Entry 7MLY (electron microscopy, 2.70 A resolution); this record covers chains K and D of the 13 polymer chains in the assembly.

== Chain K ==
Protein: 3D1 Fab Light Chain
Source organism: Rattus norvegicus
Notes: antibody fragment or engineered binder
Sequence (107 residues; row label = number of the first residue in the row):
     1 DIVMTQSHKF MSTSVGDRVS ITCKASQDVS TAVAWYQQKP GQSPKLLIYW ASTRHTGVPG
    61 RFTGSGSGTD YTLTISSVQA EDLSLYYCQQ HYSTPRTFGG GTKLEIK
Not modelled in the structure: 1, 104-107
Disulfides: Cys23-Cys88

== Chain D ==
Protein: Glycine receptor alpha 1
Source organism: Sus scrofa
UniProt: F1RQB7 (F1RQB7_PIG); residues -27 to 419 here correspond to UniProt positions 1-447 (UniProt number = residue number + 28)
Sequence (447 residues; each row starts with the number of its first residue; numbers below 1 keep their minus sign (Met-27 is residue -27)):
   -27 MYRFNTLRLY LWETIVFFSL AASKEAEAAR SASKPMSPSD FLDKLMGRTS GYDARIRPNF
    33 KGPPVNVSCN IFINSFGSIA ETTMDYRVNI FLRQQWNDPR LAYNEYPDDS LDLDPSMLDS
    93 IWKPDLFFAN EKGAHFHEIT TDNKLLRISR NGNVLYSIRI TLTLACPMDL KNFPMDVQTC
   153 IMQLESFGYT MNDLIFEWQE QGAVQVADGL TLPQFILKEE KDLRYCTKHY NTGKFTCIEA
   213 RFHLERQMGY YLIQMYIPSL LIVILSWISF WINMDAAPAR VGLGITTVLT MTTQSSGSRA
   273 SLPKVSYVKA IDIWMAVCLL FVFSALLEYA AVNFVSRQHK ELLRFRRKRR HHKSPMLNLF
   333 QEDEAGEGRF NFSAYGMGPA CLQAKDGISV KGANNTTTNP PPAPSKSPEE MRKLFIQRAK
   393 KIDKISRIGF PMAFLIFNMF YWIIYKI
Not modelled in the structure: -27 to 8, 310-385
Disulfides: Cys138-Cys152, Cys198-Cys209
Covalently attached groups: N-acetylglucosamine (NAG) linked to Asn38
Residues lining bound ligands:
  - glycine (GLY), molecule 1: Phe63, Arg65, Leu117, Ser129
  - glycine (GLY), molecule 2: Phe159, Tyr202, Thr204, Phe207
Reported in the primary citation:
  - post-translational modification sites: Asn38

== How chain K and chain D interact ==
Pairs across the interface - 5 pairs, chain K then chain D:
  Ser30(K) with Lys33(D)
  Thr31(K) with Gly34(D); Pro35(D)
  Trp50(K) with Pro36(D); Asn164(D)
Also at the interface, not in a pair above, chain K (6 interface residues in all): Val29, His91, Tyr92
Also at the interface, not in a pair above, chain D (7 interface residues in all): Met163, Ile167

== Summary ==
6 residues of chain K and 7 residues of chain D are in contact. Bound to chain D: glycine. Covalently linked
N-acetylglucosamine: at Asn38(D). From the paper: a modification site at Asn38(D).
Here chain K is 3D1 Fab Light Chain (Rattus norvegicus) and chain D is Glycine receptor alpha 1 (Sus scrofa).
Entry 7MLY (Cryo-EM reveals partially and fully assembled native glycine receptors,heteromeric pentamer) was
determined by electron microscopy (same publication as 7MLU and 7MLV).
